6GEN - chains I and M of the 20 polymer chains in the assembly; structure by electron microscopy, 3.60 A resolution.

Chain I:
Molecule: 173-nt DNA strand
Source organism: synthetic construct
Sequence (173 nucleotides; numbered -96 to 76; the number before each row is that of its first residue; numbers below 1 keep their minus sign (DG-96 is residue -96)):
   -96 GCATTAATGCATCCGCGGCCGCCCTGGAGAATCCCGGTGCCGAGGCCGCT
   -46 CAATTGGTCGTAGACAGCTCTAGCACCGCTTAAACGCACGTACGCGCTGT
     4 CCCCCGCGTTTTAACCGCCAAGGGGATTACTCCCTAGTCTCCAGGCACGT
    54 GTCAGATATATACATCCTGTGCA

Chain M:
Protein: Helicase SWR1
Source organism: Saccharomyces cerevisiae (strain ATCC 204508 / S288c)
Notes: EC 3.6.4.12
Reference sequence: Q05471 (SWR1_YEAST); residues 1-1514 here = UniProt positions 1-1514
Sequence (1514 residues; numbered 1 to 1514; the number before each row is that of its first residue):
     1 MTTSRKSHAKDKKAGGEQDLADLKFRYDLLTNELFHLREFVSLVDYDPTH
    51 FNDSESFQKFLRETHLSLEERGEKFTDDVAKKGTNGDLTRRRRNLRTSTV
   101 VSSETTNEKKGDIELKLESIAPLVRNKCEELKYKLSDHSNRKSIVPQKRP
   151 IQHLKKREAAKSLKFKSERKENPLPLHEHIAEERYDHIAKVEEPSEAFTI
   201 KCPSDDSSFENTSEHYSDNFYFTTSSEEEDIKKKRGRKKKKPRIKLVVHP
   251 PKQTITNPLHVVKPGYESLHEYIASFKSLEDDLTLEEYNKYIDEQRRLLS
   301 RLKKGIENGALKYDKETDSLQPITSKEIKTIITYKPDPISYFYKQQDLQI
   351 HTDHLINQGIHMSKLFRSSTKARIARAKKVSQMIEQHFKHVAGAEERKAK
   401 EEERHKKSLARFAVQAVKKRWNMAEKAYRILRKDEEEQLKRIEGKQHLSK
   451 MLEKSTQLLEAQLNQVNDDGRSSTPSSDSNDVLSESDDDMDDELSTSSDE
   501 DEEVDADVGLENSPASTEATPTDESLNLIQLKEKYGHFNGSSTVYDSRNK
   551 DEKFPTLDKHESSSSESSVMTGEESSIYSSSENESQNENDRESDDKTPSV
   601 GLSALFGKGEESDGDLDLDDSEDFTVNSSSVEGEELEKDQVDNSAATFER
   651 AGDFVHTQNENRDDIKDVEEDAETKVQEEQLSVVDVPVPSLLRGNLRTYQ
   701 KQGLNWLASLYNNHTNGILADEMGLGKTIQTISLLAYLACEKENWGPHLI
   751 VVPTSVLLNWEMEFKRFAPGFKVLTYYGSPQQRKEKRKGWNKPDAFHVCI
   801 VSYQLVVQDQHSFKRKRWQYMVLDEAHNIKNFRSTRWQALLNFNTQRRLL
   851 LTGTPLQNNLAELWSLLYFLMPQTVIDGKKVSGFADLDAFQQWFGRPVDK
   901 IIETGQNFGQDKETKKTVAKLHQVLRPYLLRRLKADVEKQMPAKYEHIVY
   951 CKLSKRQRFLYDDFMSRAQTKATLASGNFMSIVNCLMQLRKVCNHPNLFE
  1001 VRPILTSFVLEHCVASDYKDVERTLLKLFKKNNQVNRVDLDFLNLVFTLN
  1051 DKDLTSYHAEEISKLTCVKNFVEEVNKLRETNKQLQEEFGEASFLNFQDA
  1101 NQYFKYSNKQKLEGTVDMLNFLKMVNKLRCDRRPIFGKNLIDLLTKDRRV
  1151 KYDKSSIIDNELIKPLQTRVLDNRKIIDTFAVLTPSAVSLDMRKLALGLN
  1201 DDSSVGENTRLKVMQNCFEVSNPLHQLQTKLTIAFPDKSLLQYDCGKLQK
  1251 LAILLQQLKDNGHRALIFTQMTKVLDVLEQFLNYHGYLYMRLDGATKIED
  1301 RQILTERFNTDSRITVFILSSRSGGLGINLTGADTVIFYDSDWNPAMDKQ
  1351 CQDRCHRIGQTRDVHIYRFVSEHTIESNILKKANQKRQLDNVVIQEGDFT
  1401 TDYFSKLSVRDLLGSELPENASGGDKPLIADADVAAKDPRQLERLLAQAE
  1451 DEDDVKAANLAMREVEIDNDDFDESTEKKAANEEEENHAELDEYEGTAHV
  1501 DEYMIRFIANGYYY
Unresolved in the structure: 1-681, 886-912, 1397-1514
Ligand contacts: ADP / beryllium trifluoride: Asn695, Leu696, Arg697, Gln700, Met723, Gly724, Leu725, Gly726, Lys727, Thr728, Ile729, Glu763, Arg766, Asn1329, Gln1350, Arg1354, Arg1357, Ile1358
Curated features (UniProtKB/Swiss-Prot):
  - motif: Asp824 to His827 (DEAH box)
  - binding site (ATP): Asp721 to Thr728

How chain I and chain M interact:
Residue-residue contacts - 11 pairs, chain I then chain M:
  DT-59(I) with Arg815(M), hydrogen bond to the base
  DG-58(I) with Lys814(M), phosphate contact; Arg815(M), hydrogen bond to the sugar
  DC-57(I) with Lys814(M), phosphate contact
  DC19(I) with Thr835(M), phosphate contact
  DG20(I) with Ser834(M), phosphate contact; Thr835(M), hydrogen bond to the phosphate; Arg836(M), salt bridge to the phosphate
  DC21(I) with Asn831(M), hydrogen bond to the phosphate
  DC22(I) with Met980(M), base contact
  DA23(I) with Met980(M), base contact
Interface residues without a listed pair, chain I (9 interface residues in all): DG-60
Interface residues without a listed pair, chain M (10 interface residues in all): Arg833, Asn842, Trp1343

Summary:
The interface between chain I and chain M involves 9 residues on one side and 10 on the other, with 4 hydrogen
bonds and 1 salt bridge. Among the polar pairs are DT-59(I)-Arg815(M), DG-58(I)-Arg815(M) and
DG20(I)-Thr835(M). Bound to chain M: ADP / beryllium trifluoride.
Here chain I is a 173-nt DNA strand (synthetic construct) and chain M is Helicase SWR1 (Saccharomyces
cerevisiae (strain ATCC 204508 / S288c)). Entry 6GEN (Chromatin remodeller-nucleosome complex at 4.5 A
resolution) was determined by electron microscopy, deposited together with 6GEJ.
